Entry 8CZE (electron microscopy, 2.58 A resolution); this record covers chains A and J of the 10 polymer chains in the assembly.

[Chain A]
Name: Histone H3
Organism: Xenopus laevis
Sequence (135 residues; numbered 1 to 135; the number before each row is that of its first residue):
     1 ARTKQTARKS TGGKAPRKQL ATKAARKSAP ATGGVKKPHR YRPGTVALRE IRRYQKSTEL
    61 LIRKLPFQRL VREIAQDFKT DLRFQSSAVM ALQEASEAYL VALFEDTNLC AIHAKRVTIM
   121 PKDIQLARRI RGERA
Not modelled in the structure: 1-37, 135

[Chain J]
Molecule: Widom 601 DNA
Sequence (146 nucleotides; numbered -72 to 73; the number before each row is that of its first residue; numbers below 1 keep their minus sign (DT-72 is residue -72)):
   -72 TGGAGAATCC CGGTGCCGAG GCCGCTCAAT TGGTCGTAGA CAGCTCTAGC ACCGCTTAAA
   -12 CGCACGTACG CGCTGTCCCC CGCGTTTTAA CCGCCAAGGG GATTACTCCC TAGTCTCCAG
    48 GCACGTGTCA GATATATACA TCCTGT

[How chain A and chain J interact]
Residue-residue contacts (13):
  Arg40(A) with DG9(J), sugar contact; DC10(J), sugar contact
  Tyr41(A) with DC10(J), phosphate contact
  Pro43(A) with DG9(J), phosphate contact
  Gly44(A) with DG9(J), hydrogen bond to the phosphate
  Thr45(A) with DG9(J), phosphate contact
  Val46(A) with DG9(J), phosphate contact
  Arg49(A) with DA-66(J), phosphate contact; DT-65(J), phosphate contact
  Arg63(A) with DC18(J), salt bridge to the phosphate
  Lys64(A) with DC18(J), phosphate contact
  Leu65(A) with DC18(J), phosphate contact
  Arg69(A) with DA17(J), salt bridge to the phosphate
Interface residues without a listed pair, chain A (17 interface residues in all): His39, Arg42, Ala47, Lys56, Pro66, Arg83
Interface residues without a listed pair, chain J (11 interface residues in all): DA-67, DC-64, DC8, DG26, DG27

[Summary]
Chain A and chain J form an interface of 17 and 11 residues respectively; the contacts include 1 hydrogen bond
and 2 salt bridges. Polar pairs include Gly44(A)-DG9(J), Arg63(A)-DC18(J) and Arg69(A)-DA17(J).
Here chain A is Histone H3 (Xenopus laevis) and chain J is Widom 601 DNA. Entry 8CZE (Structure of a Xenopus
Nucleosome with Widom 601 DNA) was determined by electron microscopy together with 8CWW from the same study.
